Entry 4Z1M (X-ray diffraction, 3.30 A resolution); this record covers chains A and D of the 10 polymer chains in the assembly.

== Chain A ==
Molecule: ATP synthase subunit alpha, mitochondrial
From: Bos taurus
Reference sequence: P19483 (ATPA_BOVIN); residues 1-510 here correspond to UniProt positions 44-553 (UniProt number = residue number + 43)
Amino-acid sequence (510 residues; each row starts with the number of its first residue):
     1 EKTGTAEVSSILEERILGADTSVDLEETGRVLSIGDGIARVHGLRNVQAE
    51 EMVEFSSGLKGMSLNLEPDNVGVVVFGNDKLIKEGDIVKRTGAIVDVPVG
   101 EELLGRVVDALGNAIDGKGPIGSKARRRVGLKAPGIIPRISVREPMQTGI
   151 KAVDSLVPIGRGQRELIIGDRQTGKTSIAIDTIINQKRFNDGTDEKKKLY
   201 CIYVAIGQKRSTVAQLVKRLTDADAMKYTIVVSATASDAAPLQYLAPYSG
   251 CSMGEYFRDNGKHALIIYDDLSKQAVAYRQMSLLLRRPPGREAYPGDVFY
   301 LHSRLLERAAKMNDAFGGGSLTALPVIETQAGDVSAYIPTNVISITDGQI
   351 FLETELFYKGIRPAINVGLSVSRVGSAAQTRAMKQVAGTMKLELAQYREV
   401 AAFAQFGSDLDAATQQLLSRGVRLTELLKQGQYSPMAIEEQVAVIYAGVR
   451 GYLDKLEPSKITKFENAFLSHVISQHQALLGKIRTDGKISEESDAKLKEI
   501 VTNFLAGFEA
Not modelled in the structure: 1-23
Sequence notes: variant Glu1 (Gln44 in P19483), Gly481 (Ser524 in P19483)
Swiss-Prot annotation at these positions:
  - binding site (ATP): Gln172, Gly174, Lys175, Thr176, Ser177, Gln430, Gln432
  - binding site (Mg(2+)): Thr176, Asp269
  - site: Ser370 (Required for activity)
  - modified residue: Ser10 (Phosphoserine), Ser22 (Phosphoserine), Ser33 (Phosphoserine), Ser63 (Phosphoserine), Lys80 (N6-acetyllysine), Lys83 (N6-acetyllysine), Lys89 (N6-acetyllysine), Thr91 (Phosphothreonine), Lys118 (N6-acetyllysine), Ser123 (Phosphoserine), Lys124 (N6-acetyllysine), Ser141 (Phosphoserine), Arg161 (Omega-N-methylarginine), Lys187 (N6-acetyllysine), Lys196 (N6-acetyllysine), Lys197 (N6-acetyllysine), Lys218 (N6-acetyllysine), Lys262 (N6-acetyllysine), Lys384 (N6-acetyllysine), Lys391 (N6-acetyllysine) and 5 more in UniProt
  - glycosylation: Ser33 (O-linked (GlcNAc) serine)
Bound ions: Mg2+: Thr176 (together with ATP)
Residues lining bound ligands: ATP (adenosine-5'-triphosphate): Asp170, Arg171, Gln172, Thr173, Gly174, Lys175, Thr176, Ser177, Glu328, Phe357, Arg362, Pro363, Gln430, Gly431, Gln432
From the paper describing this entry:
  - conformationally variable residues: Gly130 to Ile136

== Chain D ==
Molecule: ATP synthase subunit beta, mitochondrial
From: Bos taurus
Notes: EC 3.6.3.14
Reference sequence: P00829 (ATPB_BOVIN); residues -3 to 478 here correspond to UniProt positions 47-528 (UniProt number = residue number + 50)
Amino-acid sequence (482 residues; numbered -3 to 478; the number before each row is that of its first residue; numbers below 1 keep their minus sign (Ala-3 is residue -3)):
    -3 AAQASPSPKAGATTGRIVAVIGAVVDVQFDEGLPPILNALEVQGRETRLV
    47 LEVAQHLGESTVRTIAMDGTEGLVRGQKVLDSGAPIRIPVGPETLGRIMN
    97 VIGEPIDERGPIKTKQFAAIHAEAPEFVEMSVEQEILVTGIKVVDLLAPY
   147 AKGGKIGLFGGAGVGKTVLIMELINNVAKAHGGYSVFAGVGERTREGNDL
   197 YHEMIESGVINLKDATSKVALVYGQMNEPPGARARVALTGLTVAEYFRDQ
   247 EGQDVLLFIDNIFRFTQAGSEVSALLGRIPSAVGYQPTLATDMGTMQERI
   297 TTTKKGSITSVQAIYVPADDLTDPAPATTFAHLDATTVLSRAIAELGIYP
   347 AVDPLDSTSRIMDPNIVGSEHYDVARGVQKILQDYKSLQDIIAILGMDEL
   397 SEEDKLTVSRARKIQRFLSQPFQVAEVFTGHLGKLVPLKETIKGFQQILA
   447 GEYDHLPEQAFYMVGPIEEAVAKADKLAEEHS
Not modelled in the structure: -3 to 8, 478
Swiss-Prot annotation at these positions:
  - binding site (ADP): Gly159, Val160, Gly161, Lys162, Thr163, Val164
  - binding site (ATP): Gly159, Gly161, Lys162, Thr163, Val164, Arg189
  - binding site (phosphate): Gly159, Val160, Gly161, Lys162, Thr163
  - binding site (Mg(2+)): Thr163, Glu188
  - modified residue: Lys74 (N6-acetyllysine), Lys111 (N6-acetyllysine), Lys148 (N6-acetyllysine), Lys209 (N6-acetyllysine), Lys214 (N6-acetyllysine), Thr262 (Phosphothreonine), Ser365 (Phosphoserine), Lys376 (N6-acetyllysine), Ser383 (Phosphoserine), Lys430 (N6-acetyllysine), Lys435 (N6-acetyllysine), Lys472 (N6-acetyllysine)
  - glycosylation: Ser56 (O-linked (GlcNAc) serine)
Bound ions: Mg2+: Thr163 (together with ADP)
Residues lining bound ligands:
  - ADP (adenosine-5'-diphosphate): Gly157, Ala158, Gly159, Val160, Gly161, Lys162, Thr163, Val164, Arg189, Tyr345, Phe418, Ala421, Phe424, Thr425
  - ATP (adenosine-5'-triphosphate): Arg356, Asp359, Tyr368

== Chain A / chain D interface ==
Pairs across the interface (91):
  Leu32(A) - Gly54(D)
  Ser33(A) - His52(D)
  Ser33(A) - Leu53(D)
  Ile34(A) - Ile32(D)
  Ile34(A) - Gln51(D)
  Ile34(A) - His52(D)  hydrogen bond (backbone-backbone)
  Gly35(A) - Gln51(D)
  Asp36(A) - Gln51(D)  hydrogen bond
  Asp36(A) - Arg274(D)  salt bridge
  Asn78(A) - Glu119(D)  hydrogen bond
  Asp79(A) - Ile32(D)
  Lys80(A) - Pro31(D)
  Lys80(A) - Ile32(D)
  Lys80(A) - Glu119(D)  salt bridge
  Lys83(A) - Leu29(D)  hydrogen bond (side chain-backbone)
  Glu84(A) - Leu29(D)
  Glu84(A) - His52(D)
  Glu84(A) - Gly54(D)
  Glu84(A) - Glu55(D)  hydrogen bond (side chain-backbone)
  Glu84(A) - Ser56(D)  hydrogen bond (side chain-backbone)
  Val107(A) - Phe123(D)  hydrophobic
  Ile115(A) - Phe123(D)
  Ile115(A) - Val124(D)
  Asp116(A) - Phe123(D)
  Asp116(A) - Val124(D)
  Arg171(A) - Leu317(D)
  Arg171(A) - Phe326(D)
  Arg171(A) - Asp352(D)  salt bridge
  Gln172(A) - Thr354(D)
  Gln208(A) - Glu294(D)
  Lys209(A) - Glu294(D)
  Lys209(A) - Ala327(D)
  Lys209(A) - His328(D)
  Lys209(A) - Leu329(D)
  Lys209(A) - Asp330(D)  salt bridge
  Arg210(A) - Ala120(D)
  Arg210(A) - Pro121(D)  hydrogen bond (side chain-backbone)
  Arg210(A) - Glu122(D)
  Arg210(A) - Met126(D)
  Arg210(A) - Glu294(D)  hydrogen bond (backbone-side chain)
  Ser211(A) - Met126(D)
  Thr212(A) - Arg356(D)
  Val213(A) - Phe123(D)  hydrophobic
  Ala214(A) - Phe123(D)
  Ala214(A) - Met126(D)  hydrophobic
  Ala214(A) - Val128(D)
  Gln215(A) - Val128(D)
  Gln215(A) - Gln130(D)
  Gln215(A) - Arg356(D)
  Val217(A) - Phe123(D)  hydrophobic
  Thr235(A) - Glu294(D)
  Ala236(A) - Gly290(D)
  Ala236(A) - Glu294(D)  hydrogen bond (backbone-side chain)
  Ala236(A) - His328(D)
  Ser237(A) - Ala120(D)
  Ser237(A) - Gly290(D)
  Ser237(A) - Thr291(D)
  Ser237(A) - Glu294(D)  hydrogen bond (backbone-side chain)
  Ala240(A) - Thr287(D)
  Lys273(A) - Ala327(D)
  Arg279(A) - Ser277(D)  hydrogen bond
  Arg279(A) - Ala278(D)
  Gln280(A) - Pro283(D)
  Gln280(A) - Thr284(D)
  Gln280(A) - Thr287(D)  hydrogen bond
  Leu283(A) - Ile275(D)
  Leu283(A) - Pro283(D)  hydrophobic
  Leu284(A) - Thr284(D)
  Arg286(A) - Gly273(D)  hydrogen bond (side chain-backbone)
  Arg286(A) - Ile275(D)
  Arg287(A) - Ile275(D)
  Pro289(A) - Ile275(D)  hydrophobic
  Glu292(A) - Ala278(D)
  Ala293(A) - Pro276(D)
  Ala293(A) - Ser277(D)
  Ala293(A) - Ala278(D)
  Gln330(A) - Thr318(D)
  Glu355(A) - Gln379(D)
  Phe357(A) - Arg372(D)
  Tyr358(A) - Leu351(D)
  Tyr358(A) - Asp352(D)  hydrogen bond (side chain-backbone)
  Tyr358(A) - Thr354(D)
  Tyr358(A) - Gln375(D)
  Tyr358(A) - Lys376(D)
  Lys359(A) - Lys376(D)
  Lys359(A) - Gln379(D)
  Lys359(A) - Asp380(D)
  Arg362(A) - Tyr368(D)
  Arg362(A) - Arg372(D)
  Gln405(A) - Leu384(D)
  Gln405(A) - Asp400(D)  hydrogen bond
Interface residues without a listed pair, chain A (54 interface residues in all): Ile82, Lys218, Arg219, Asp238, Ala239, Gln243, Val276, Ala331, Phe406
Interface residues without a listed pair, chain D (63 interface residues in all): Pro30, Leu33, Thr57, Ser127, Glu129, Lys151, Leu285, Ala286, Thr297, Ala323, Pro350, Ser353, Asn361, Ile387

== Overview ==
54 residues of chain A face 63 of chain D across their interface; the contacts include 15 hydrogen bonds and 4
salt bridges. Among the polar pairs are Asp36(A)-Arg274(D), Lys80(A)-Glu119(D) and Arg171(A)-Asp352(D). ATP is
bound between chain A and chain D. Chain D binds ADP. From the paper: conformational variability at Gly130(A).
Chain A is ATP synthase subunit alpha, mitochondrial and chain D is ATP synthase subunit beta, mitochondrial,
both from Bos taurus; the structure, Bovine F1-ATPase inhibited by three copies of the inhibitor protein IF1
crystallised in the presence of ..., was determined by X-ray diffraction, deposited together with 4YXW.
